Entry 1LWN (X-ray diffraction, 2.00 A resolution); this record covers chain A.

== Chain A ==
Name: glycogen phosphorylase
From: Oryctolagus cuniculus
Notes: EC 2.4.1.1
Reference sequence: P00489 (PHS2_RABIT); numbering as in UniProt (aligned over 1-842)
Chain sequence (842 residues; each row starts with the number of its first residue):
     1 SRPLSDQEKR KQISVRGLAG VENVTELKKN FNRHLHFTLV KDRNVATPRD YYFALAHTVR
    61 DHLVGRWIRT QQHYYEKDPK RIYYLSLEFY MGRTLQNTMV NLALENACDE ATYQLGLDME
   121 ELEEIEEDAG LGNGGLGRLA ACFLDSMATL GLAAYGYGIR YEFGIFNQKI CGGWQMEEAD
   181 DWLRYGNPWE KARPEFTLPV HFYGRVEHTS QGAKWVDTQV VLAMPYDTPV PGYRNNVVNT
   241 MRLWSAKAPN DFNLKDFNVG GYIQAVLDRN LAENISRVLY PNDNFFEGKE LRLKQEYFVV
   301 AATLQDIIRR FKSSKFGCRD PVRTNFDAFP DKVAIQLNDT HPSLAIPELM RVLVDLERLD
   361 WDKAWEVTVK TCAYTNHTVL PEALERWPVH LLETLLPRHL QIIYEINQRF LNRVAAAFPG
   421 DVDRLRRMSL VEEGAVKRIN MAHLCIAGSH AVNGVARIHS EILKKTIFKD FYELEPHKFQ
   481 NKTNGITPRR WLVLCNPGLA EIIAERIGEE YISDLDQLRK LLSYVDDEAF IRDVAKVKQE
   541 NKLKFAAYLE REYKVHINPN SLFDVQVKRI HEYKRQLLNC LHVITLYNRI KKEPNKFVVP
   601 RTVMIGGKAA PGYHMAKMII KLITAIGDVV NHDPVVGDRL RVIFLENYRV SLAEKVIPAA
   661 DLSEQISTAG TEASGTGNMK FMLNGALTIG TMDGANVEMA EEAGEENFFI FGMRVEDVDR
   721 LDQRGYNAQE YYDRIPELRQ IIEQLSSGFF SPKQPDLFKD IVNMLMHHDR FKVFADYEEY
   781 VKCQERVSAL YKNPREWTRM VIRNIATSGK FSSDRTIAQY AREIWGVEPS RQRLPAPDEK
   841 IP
Disordered / not traced: 1-4, 252-260, 315-324, 839-842
Construct notes: modified residue (14)
Modified positions: Ser14 (phosphoserine; SEP)
Covalently attached groups: pyridoxal phosphate (PLP) linked to Lys680
Ligand contacts:
  - alpha-D-glucopyranose (GLC): Gly135, Leu136, Leu139, Asn284, His377, Val455, Asn484, Tyr573, Glu672, Ala673, Ser674, Gly675, Thr676
  - pyridoxal phosphate (PLP): Tyr90, Gly134, Gly135, Arg138, Trp491, Val567, Lys568, Lys574, Tyr648, Arg649, Val650, Ala653, Gln665, Glu672, Gly675, Thr676, Gly677
Curated features (UniProtKB/Swiss-Prot):
  - modified residue: Ser747 (Phosphoserine)

== Summary ==
Chain A binds alpha-D-glucopyranose. Pyridoxal phosphate is covalently linked to Lys680.
Chain A is glycogen phosphorylase (Oryctolagus cuniculus); the structure, Crystal structure of rabbit muscle
glycogen phosphorylase a in complex with a potential hypoglycaemic drug at ..., was determined by X-ray
diffraction together with 1LWO from the same study.
